9AVG - chains R and A of the 5 polymer chains in the assembly; structure by electron microscopy, 3.60 A resolution.

[Chain R]
Name: Isoform 1 of Extracellular calcium-sensing receptor
Source organism: Homo sapiens
Reference sequence: P41180 (CASR_HUMAN); the construct has insertions or renumbered stretches relative to UniProt, so the offset changes along the chain: -7 to 11 = UniProt 1-19; 20-903 = UniProt 20-903
Sequence (911 residues; each row starts with the number of its first residue; numbers below 1 keep their minus sign (Met-7 is residue -7)):
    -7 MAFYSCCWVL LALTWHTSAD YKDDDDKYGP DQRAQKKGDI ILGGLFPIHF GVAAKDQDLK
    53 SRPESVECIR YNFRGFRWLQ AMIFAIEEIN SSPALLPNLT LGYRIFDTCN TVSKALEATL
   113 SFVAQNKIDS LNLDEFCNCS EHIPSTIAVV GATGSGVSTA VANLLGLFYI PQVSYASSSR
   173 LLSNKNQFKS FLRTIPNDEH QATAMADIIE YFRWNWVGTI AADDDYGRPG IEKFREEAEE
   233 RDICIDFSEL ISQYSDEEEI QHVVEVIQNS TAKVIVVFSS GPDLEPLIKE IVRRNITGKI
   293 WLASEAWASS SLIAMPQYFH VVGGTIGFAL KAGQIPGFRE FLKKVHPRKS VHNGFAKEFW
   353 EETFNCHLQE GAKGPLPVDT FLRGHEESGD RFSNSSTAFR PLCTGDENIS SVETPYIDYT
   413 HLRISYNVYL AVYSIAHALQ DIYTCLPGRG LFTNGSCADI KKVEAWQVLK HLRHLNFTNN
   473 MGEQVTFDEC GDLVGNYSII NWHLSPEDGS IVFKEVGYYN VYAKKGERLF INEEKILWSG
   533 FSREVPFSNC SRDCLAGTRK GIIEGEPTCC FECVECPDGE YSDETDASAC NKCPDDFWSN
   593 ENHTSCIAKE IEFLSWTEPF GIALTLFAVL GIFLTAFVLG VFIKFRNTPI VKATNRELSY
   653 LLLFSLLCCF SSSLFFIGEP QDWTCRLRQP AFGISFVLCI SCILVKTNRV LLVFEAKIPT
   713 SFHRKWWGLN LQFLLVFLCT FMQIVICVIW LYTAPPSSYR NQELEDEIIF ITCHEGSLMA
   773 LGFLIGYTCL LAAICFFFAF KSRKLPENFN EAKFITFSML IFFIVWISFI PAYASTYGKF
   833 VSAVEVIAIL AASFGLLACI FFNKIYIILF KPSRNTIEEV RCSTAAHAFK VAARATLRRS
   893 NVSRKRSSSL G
Disordered / not traced: -7 to 21, 123-134, 361-391, 714-717, 865-903
Differences from the reference sequence: insertion (12-19)
Cystine bridges: Cys60-Cys101, Cys236-Cys561, Cys358-Cys395, Cys437-Cys449, Cys542-Cys562, Cys546-Cys565, Cys568-Cys582, Cys585-Cys598, Cys677-Cys765
Covalent attachments: N-acetylglucosamine (NAG) linked to Asn287, Asn468, Asn488, Asn541
Ion coordination: Ca2+ near Gly557 (its only coordinating residue here)
Residues lining bound ligands:
  - 9IG (3-(2-chlorophenyl)-N-[(1R)-1-(3-methoxyphenyl)ethyl]propan-1-amine): Phe668, Gln681, Phe684, Gly685, Leu773, Leu776, Ile777, Thr780, Phe814, Trp818, Phe821, Ile822, Tyr825, Val836, Glu837, Ile841
  - A1AF7 ((19R,22S,25R)-22,25,26-trihydroxy-16,22-dioxo-17,21,23-trioxa-22lambda~5~-phosphahexacosan-19-yl (9Z)-octadec-9-enoate): Phe788, Ala791, Phe792, Arg795, Lys796, Asn802, Ala804, Lys805, Thr808, Phe809, Leu812, Phe815, Ile816, Ile819, Ser820
  - cyclomethyltryptophan (TCR): Arg66, Trp70, Thr145, Gly146, Ser147, Ala168, Ser169, Ser170, Ser171, Ile187, Tyr218, Glu297, Ala298, Ile416

[Chain A]
Name: Chimeric mini guanine nucleotide-binding protein G(i)(s) subunit alpha
Source organism: Homo sapiens
Reference sequence: chimeric construct of P63096, A0A590UJY2: residues 1-53 from P63096 (GNAI1_HUMAN) positions 1-53 (same numbers); residues 69-246 from A0A590UJY2 positions 50-227 (UniProt number = residue number - 19)
Sequence (246 residues; numbered 1 to 246; the number before each row is that of its first residue):
     1 MGCTLSAEDK AAVERSKMIE KQLQKDKQVY RATHRLLLLG ADNSGKSTIV KQMRILHGGS
    61 GGSGGTSGIF ETKFQVDKVN FHMFDVGGQR DERRKWIQCF NDVTAIIFVV DSSDYNRLQE
   121 ALNDFKSIWN NRWLRTISVI LFLNKQDLLA EKVLAGKSKI EDYFPEFARY TTPEDATPEP
   181 GEDPRVTRAK YFIRDEFLRI STASGDGRHY CYPHFTCAVD TENARRIFND CRDIIQRMHL
   241 RQYELL
Disordered / not traced: 1, 57-73, 87-91
Differences from the reference sequence: engineered mutation Glu20 (Asp in P63096), Lys21 (Arg in P63096), Gln22 (Asn in P63096), Gln24 (Arg in P63096), Lys25 (Glu in P63096), Lys27 (Gly in P63096), Gln28 (Glu in P63096), Val29 (Lys in P63096), Tyr30 (Ala in P63096), Arg31 (Ala in P63096), Ala32 (Arg in P63096), Thr33 (Glu in P63096), His34 (Val in P63096), Arg35 (Lys in P63096), Asp42 (Gly in P63096), Asn43 (Glu in P63096), Asp111 (Ala92 in A0A590UJY2), Asp114 (Ser95 in A0A590UJY2), Asp124 (Leu115 in A0A590UJY2), Ala224 (Ile215 in A0A590UJY2), Ile227 (Val218 in A0A590UJY2); linker (54-68)

[How chain R and chain A interact]
Pairs across the interface - 27 pairs, chain R then chain A:
  Lys644(R) - Glu244(A)
  Lys644(R) - Leu245(A)
  Lys644(R) - Leu246(A)
  Ala645(R) - Leu245(A)  hydrogen bond (backbone-backbone)
  Asn647(R) - Leu245(A)
  Arg701(R) - Tyr243(A)
  Val702(R) - Leu245(A)  hydrophobic
  Val705(R) - Gln236(A)
  Val705(R) - His239(A)
  Val705(R) - Leu240(A)  hydrophobic
  Val705(R) - Tyr243(A)  hydrophobic
  Val705(R) - Leu245(A)  hydrophobic
  Phe706(R) - Gln236(A)  hydrogen bond (backbone-side chain)
  Ala708(R) - Ile235(A)
  Ala708(R) - His239(A)
  Lys709(R) - His34(A)
  Lys709(R) - Arg232(A)
  Ile710(R) - Ile235(A)
  Ile710(R) - His239(A)
  Pro711(R) - Arg31(A)
  Pro711(R) - Ala32(A)
  Pro711(R) - His34(A)
  Pro711(R) - Ile235(A)
  Thr712(R) - Arg31(A)
  Ser713(R) - His239(A)  hydrogen bond
  Phe801(R) - Leu240(A)  hydrophobic
  Phe801(R) - Leu245(A)  hydrophobic
Interface residues without a listed pair, chain R (17 interface residues in all): Pro641, Arg648, Leu721
Interface residues without a listed pair, chain A (13 interface residues in all): Thr33

[Summary]
The interface between chain R and chain A involves 17 residues on one side and 13 on the other, with 3
hydrogen bonds. Polar pairs include Phe706(R)-Gln236(A), Ser713(R)-His239(A) and Ala645(R)-Leu245(A). Ligands
of chain R: cyclomethyltryptophan, compound 9IG and compound A1AF7.
Here chain R is Isoform 1 of Extracellular calcium-sensing receptor and chain A is Chimeric mini guanine
nucleotide-binding protein G(i)(s) subunit alpha, both from Homo sapiens. Entry 9AVG (Structure of human
calcium-sensing receptor in complex with chimeric Gs (miniGis) protein in nanodiscs) was determined by
electron microscopy (same publication as 9ASB, 9AVL, 9AXF and 9AYF).
